2UZD - chains A and B; structure by X-ray diffraction, 2.72 A resolution.

Chain A:
Molecule: Cell division protein kinase 2
Source organism: Homo sapiens
Notes: EC 2.7.11.22, 2.7.1.37
UniProt: P24941 (CDK2_HUMAN); residues 1-298 here = UniProt positions 1-298
Amino-acid sequence (298 residues; each row starts with the number of its first residue):
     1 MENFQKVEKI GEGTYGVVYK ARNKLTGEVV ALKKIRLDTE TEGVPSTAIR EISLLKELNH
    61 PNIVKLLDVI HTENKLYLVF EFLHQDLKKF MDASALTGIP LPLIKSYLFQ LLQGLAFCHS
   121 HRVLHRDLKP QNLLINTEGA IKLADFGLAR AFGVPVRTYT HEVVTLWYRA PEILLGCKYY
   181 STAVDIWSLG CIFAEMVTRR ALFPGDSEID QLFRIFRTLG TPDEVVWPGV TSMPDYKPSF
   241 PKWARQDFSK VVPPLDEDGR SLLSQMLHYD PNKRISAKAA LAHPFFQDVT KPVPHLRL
Unresolved in the structure: 297-298
Modified residues: Thr160 (phosphothreonine; TPO)
UniProt features mapped onto this chain:
  - active site: Asp127 (Proton acceptor)
  - binding site (ATP): Ile10 to Val18, Lys33, Glu81 to Leu83, Asp86, Lys129 to Asn132, Asp145
  - binding site (Mg(2+)): Asn132, Asp145
  - site (CDK7 binding): Lys9, Lys88, Lys89, Leu166
  - modified residue: Met1 (N-acetylmethionine), Lys6 (N6-acetyllysine), Thr14 (Phosphothreonine), Tyr15 (Phosphotyrosine), Tyr19 (Phosphotyrosine), Thr160 (Phosphothreonine)
  - natural variant: Pro45 (P45L: In a glioblastoma multiforme sample)
  - mutagenesis: Lys9 (K9F: Reduced phosphorylation by CAK), Thr14 (T14A: 2-fold increase in activity), Tyr15 (Y15F: 2-fold increase in activity), Lys88 to Lys89 (Reduced phosphorylation by CAK), Thr160 (T160A: Abolishes activity), Leu166 (L166R: Reduced phosphorylation by CAK and reduced kinase activity)
Small-molecule neighbours: C85 (4-{5-[(Z)-(2-imino-4-oxo-1,3-thiazolidin-5-ylidene)methyl]furan-2-yl}benzenesulfonamide): Ile10, Gly13, Val18, Ala31, Lys33, Phe80, Glu81, Phe82, Leu83, His84, Gln85, Asp86, Lys89, Asn132, Leu134, Ala144, Asp145

Chain B:
Molecule: Cyclin A2
Source organism: Homo sapiens
Notes: fragment: 175-432
UniProt: P20248 (CCNA2_HUMAN); numbering as in UniProt (aligned over 175-432)
Amino-acid sequence (258 residues; each row starts with the number of its first residue):
   175 VPDYHEDIHT YLREMEVKCK PKVGYMKKQP DITNSMRAIL VDWLVEVGEE YKLQNETLHL
   235 AVNYIDRFLS SMSVLRGKLQ LVGTAAMLLA SKFEEIYPPE VAEFVYITDD TYTKKQVLRM
   295 EHLVLKVLTF DLAAPTVNQF LTQYFLHQQP ANCKVESLAM FLGELSLIDA DPYLKYLPSV
   355 IAGAAFHLAL YTVTGQSWPE SLIRKTGYTL ESLKPCLMDL HQTYLKAPQH AQQSIREKYK
   415 NSKYHGVSLL NPPETLNL

Interface between chain A and chain B:
Pairs across the interface (56; chain A residue first):
  Thr39(A) - Leu292(B)
  Glu40(A) - Lys288(B)
  Thr41(A) - Val275(B)
  Thr41(A) - Lys288(B)  hydrogen bond (backbone-side chain)
  Glu42(A) - Lys266(B)  hydrogen bond (backbone-side chain)
  Glu42(A) - Glu274(B)
  Glu42(A) - Val275(B)  hydrogen bond (side chain-backbone)
  Gly43(A) - Leu292(B)
  Gly43(A) - Glu295(B)
  Val44(A) - Lys266(B)  hydrogen bond (backbone-side chain)
  Val44(A) - Glu295(B)  hydrogen bond (backbone-side chain)
  Ser46(A) - Lys266(B)
  Ile49(A) - Leu263(B)  hydrophobic
  Ile49(A) - Phe267(B)  hydrophobic
  Ile49(A) - Leu306(B)  hydrophobic
  Arg50(A) - Lys266(B)
  Arg50(A) - Phe267(B)  hydrogen bond (side chain-backbone)
  Arg50(A) - Glu269(B)  hydrogen bond (side chain-backbone)
  Ile52(A) - Phe304(B)  hydrophobic
  Ser53(A) - Phe267(B)
  Ser53(A) - Phe304(B)
  Ser53(A) - Leu306(B)
  Lys56(A) - Thr303(B)  hydrogen bond (side chain-backbone)
  Lys56(A) - Asp305(B)  salt bridge
  Glu57(A) - Tyr185(B)  hydrogen bond
  Glu57(A) - Met189(B)
  Glu57(A) - Ala307(B)
  His71(A) - His296(B)  hydrogen bond (backbone-side chain)
  Thr72(A) - His296(B)  hydrogen bond (backbone-side chain)
  His119(A) - Tyr178(B)
  His119(A) - Ile182(B)
  Ser120(A) - Asp181(B)
  Ser120(A) - Ile182(B)
  His121(A) - Tyr185(B)
  Arg122(A) - Ile182(B)
  Arg122(A) - Tyr185(B)
  Arg122(A) - Ala307(B)  hydrogen bond (side chain-backbone)
  Arg150(A) - Glu268(B)  salt bridge
  Phe152(A) - Ile182(B)  hydrophobic
  Val154(A) - Pro176(B)  hydrophobic
  Val154(A) - His179(B)
  Val154(A) - Ile182(B)  hydrophobic
  Val154(A) - Thr316(B)  hydrogen bond (backbone-side chain)
  Val154(A) - Gln317(B)  hydrogen bond (backbone-backbone)
  Pro155(A) - Thr316(B)
  Arg157(A) - Gln228(B)  hydrogen bond
  Arg157(A) - Glu268(B)  salt bridge
  Thr158(A) - Ile270(B)
  Tyr159(A) - Ile270(B)
  Thr160(A) - Glu269(B)
  Thr160(A) - Ile270(B)
  Ser276(A) - Asp177(B)
  Ser276(A) - Tyr178(B)
  Ala277(A) - Tyr178(B)  hydrogen bond (backbone-side chain)
  Lys278(A) - Tyr178(B)  hydrogen bond (backbone-side chain)
  Lys278(A) - Asp181(B)  salt bridge
Also at the interface, not in a pair above, chain A (35 interface residues in all): Leu54, Leu76, Ala116, Ala151, Thr182
Also at the interface, not in a pair above, chain B (31 interface residues in all): Leu186, Leu299, Leu320

Summary:
Chain A and chain B form an interface of 35 and 31 residues respectively, with 17 hydrogen bonds and 4 salt
bridges. Polar pairs include Lys56(A)-Asp305(B), Arg150(A)-Glu268(B) and Arg157(A)-Glu268(B). Ligands of chain
A: compound C85.
Chain A is Cell division protein kinase 2 and chain B is Cyclin A2, both from Homo sapiens; the structure,
Crystal structure of human CDK2 complexed with a thiazolidinone inhibitor, was determined by X-ray diffraction
(same publication as 2UZB, 2UZE and 2UZL).
